Entry 4QW1 (X-ray diffraction, 2.90 A resolution); this record covers chains C and D of the 28 polymer chains in the assembly.

Chain C:
Protein: Proteasome subunit alpha type-4
Source organism: Saccharomyces cerevisiae
Notes: EC 3.4.25.1
UniProtKB: P40303 (PSA4_YEAST); residues -1 to 252 here correspond to UniProt positions 1-254 (UniProt number = residue number + 2)
Amino-acid sequence (254 residues; numbered -1 to 252; the number before each row is that of its first residue; numbers below 1 keep their minus sign (Met-1 is residue -1)):
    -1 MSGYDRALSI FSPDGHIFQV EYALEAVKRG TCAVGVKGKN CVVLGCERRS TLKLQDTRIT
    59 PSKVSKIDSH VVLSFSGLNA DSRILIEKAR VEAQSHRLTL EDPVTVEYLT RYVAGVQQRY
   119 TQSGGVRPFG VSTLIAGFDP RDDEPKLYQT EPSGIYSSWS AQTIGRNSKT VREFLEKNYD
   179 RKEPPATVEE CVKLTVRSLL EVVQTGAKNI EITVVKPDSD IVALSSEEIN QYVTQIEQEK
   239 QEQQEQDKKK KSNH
Unresolved in the structure: -1 to 0, 241-252
Swiss-Prot annotation at these positions:
  - modified residue: Thr58 (Phosphothreonine)

Chain D:
Protein: Proteasome subunit alpha type-5
Source organism: Saccharomyces cerevisiae
Notes: EC 3.4.25.1
UniProtKB: P32379 (PSA5_YEAST); residues -7 to 252 here correspond to UniProt positions 1-260 (UniProt number = residue number + 8)
Amino-acid sequence (260 residues; numbered -7 to 252; the number before each row is that of its first residue; numbers below 1 keep their minus sign (Met-7 is residue -7)):
    -7 MFLTRSEYDR GVSTFSPEGR LFQVEYSLEA IKLGSTAIGI ATKEGVVLGV EKRATSPLLE
    53 SDSIEKIVEI DRHIGCAMSG LTADARSMIE HARTAAVTHN LYYDEDINVE SLTQSVCDLA
   113 LRFGEGASGE ERLMSRPFGV ALLIAGHDAD DGYQLFHAEP SGTFYRYNAK AIGSGSEGAQ
   173 AELLNEWHSS LTLKEAELLV LKILKQVMEE KLDENNAQLS CITKQDGFKI YDNEKTAELI
   233 KELKEKEAAE SPEEADVEMS
Unresolved in the structure: -7 to 0, 118-124, 243-252

How chain C and chain D interact:
Contacting residue pairs (63):
  Asp3(C) - Glu117(D)
  Arg4(C) - Glu117(D)
  Ala5(C) - Val4(D)  hydrophobic
  Ala5(C) - Glu117(D)
  Ala5(C) - Ser127(D)
  Ser7(C) - Ser127(D)
  Ser7(C) - Arg128(D)
  Ile8(C) - Gln15(D)
  Phe9(C) - Gln15(D)
  Phe9(C) - Tyr18(D)  hydrophobic
  Phe9(C) - Ser19(D)
  Phe9(C) - Ala22(D)  hydrophobic
  Phe9(C) - Leu73(D)  hydrophobic
  Phe9(C) - Arg128(D)
  Phe9(C) - Pro129(D)
  Phe9(C) - Gly131(D)
  Ser10(C) - Tyr18(D)
  Pro11(C) - Tyr18(D)  hydrophobic
  Pro11(C) - Glu21(D)
  Asp12(C) - Glu21(D)
  Gly13(C) - Tyr18(D)
  Gly13(C) - Glu21(D)
  Gly13(C) - Ala22(D)
  His14(C) - Leu25(D)
  Ile15(C) - Leu73(D)  hydrophobic
  Ile15(C) - Arg128(D)
  Lys35(C) - Glu52(D)  salt bridge
  Gln116(C) - Ala75(D)
  Gln116(C) - Asp76(D)
  Gln116(C) - Arg128(D)
  Thr119(C) - Arg128(D)  hydrogen bond (backbone-side chain)
  Gln120(C) - Met126(D)
  Gln120(C) - Ser127(D)  hydrogen bond (backbone-backbone)
  Gln120(C) - Arg128(D)
  Gln120(C) - Phe130(D)
  Ser121(C) - Ser127(D)
  Gly122(C) - Ser127(D)
  Ser151(C) - Ala75(D)
  Gly152(C) - Ala75(D)
  Ile153(C) - Thr74(D)
  Ile153(C) - Ala75(D)
  Ser155(C) - Leu51(D)
  Ser155(C) - Ser55(D)
  Ser156(C) - Leu51(D)
  Ser156(C) - Glu52(D)  hydrogen bond (backbone-backbone)
  Ser156(C) - Ser55(D)  hydrogen bond (backbone-side chain)
  Trp157(C) - Thr47(D)
  Trp157(C) - Ser48(D)
  Trp157(C) - Leu50(D)
  Trp157(C) - Leu51(D)
  Trp157(C) - Glu52(D)
  Ser158(C) - Leu50(D)  hydrogen bond (backbone-backbone)
  Ser158(C) - Glu52(D)
  Ala159(C) - Leu50(D)
  Leu173(C) - Leu50(D)  hydrophobic
  Glu174(C) - Ser48(D)  hydrogen bond
  Glu174(C) - Pro49(D)
  Glu174(C) - Leu50(D)
  Tyr177(C) - Leu50(D)  hydrophobic
  Arg179(C) - Pro49(D)  hydrogen bond (side chain-backbone)
  Arg179(C) - Leu50(D)  hydrogen bond (side chain-backbone)
  Arg179(C) - Leu51(D)  hydrogen bond (side chain-backbone)
  Arg179(C) - Glu52(D)
Other interface residues (no listed pair), chain C (31 interface residues in all): Arg170
Other interface residues (no listed pair), chain D (27 interface residues in all): Asp1, Ser79

In short:
Chain C and chain D form an interface of 31 and 27 residues respectively; the contacts include 9 hydrogen
bonds and 1 salt bridge. Polar pairs include Lys35(C)-Glu52(D), Thr119(C)-Arg128(D) and Ser156(C)-Ser55(D).
Here chain C is Proteasome subunit alpha type-4 and chain D is Proteasome subunit alpha type-5, both from
Saccharomyces cerevisiae. Entry 4QW1 (yCP beta5-A50V mutant in complex with bortezomib) was determined by
X-ray diffraction together with 4QUX, 4QUY, 4QV0, 4QV1, 4QV3, 4QV4 and 42 further entries from the same study.
